Entry 8DMT (X-ray diffraction, 2.28 A resolution); this record covers chain A.

[Chain A]
Molecule: RE54994p
Organism: Drosophila melanogaster
Reference sequence: Q9W2W5 (Q9W2W5_DROME); residues 12-498 here = UniProt positions 12-498
Amino-acid sequence (492 residues; row label = number of the first residue in the row):
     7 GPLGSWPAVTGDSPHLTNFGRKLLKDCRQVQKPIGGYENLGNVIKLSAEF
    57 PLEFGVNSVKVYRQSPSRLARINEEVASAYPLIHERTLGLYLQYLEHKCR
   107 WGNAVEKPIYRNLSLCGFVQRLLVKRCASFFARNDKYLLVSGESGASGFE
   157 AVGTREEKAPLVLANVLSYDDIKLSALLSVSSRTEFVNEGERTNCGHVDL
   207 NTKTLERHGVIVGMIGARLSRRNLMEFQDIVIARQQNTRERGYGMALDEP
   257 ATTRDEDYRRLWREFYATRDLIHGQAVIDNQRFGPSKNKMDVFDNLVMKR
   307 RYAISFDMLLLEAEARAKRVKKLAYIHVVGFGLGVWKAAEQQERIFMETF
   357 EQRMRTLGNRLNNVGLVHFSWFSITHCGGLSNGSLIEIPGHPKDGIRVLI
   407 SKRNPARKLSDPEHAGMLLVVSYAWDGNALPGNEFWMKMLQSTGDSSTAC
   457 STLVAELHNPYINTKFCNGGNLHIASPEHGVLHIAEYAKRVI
Disordered / not traced: 7-10
Sequence notes: expression tag (7-11)
Small-molecule neighbours: Adenosine-5-Diphosphoribose (AR6; [(2R,3S,4R,5R)-5-(6-aminopurin-9-yl)-3,4-dihydroxy-oxolan-2-yl]methyl [hydroxy-[[(2R,3S,4R,5S)-3,4,5-trihydroxyoxolan-2-yl]methoxy]phosphoryl] hydrogen phosphate): F136, F137, R198, G336, F337, G338, L339, G340, V341, W342, W377, A430, W431, D432, N439, E440, T449, G450, D451
What the authors report for this chain:
  - binding site for Adenosine-5-Diphosphoribose: R198
  - specificity-determining residues: F137 (proposed by the authors, not directly observed)

[Overview]
Chain A binds Adenosine-5-Diphosphoribose. From the paper: a binding site for Adenosine-5-Diphosphoribose at
R198; the specificity determinant F137.
Chain A is RE54994p (Drosophila melanogaster); the structure, Crystal structure of macrodomain CG2909 from
Drosophila melanogaster in complex with ADP-ribose, was determined by X-ray diffraction together with 8DMP,
8DMR and 8DMU from the same study.
